Entry 4D0U (X-ray diffraction, 1.60 A resolution); this record covers chains A and B of the 3 polymer chains in the assembly.

Chain A (and B):
Name: Fiber protein
Source organism: Snake adenovirus 1
Notes: fragment: fiber head domain, residues 234-339; chain B of this document is another copy of the same molecule, construct and numbering; everything in this record applies to it too
Reference sequence: A9CB96 (SPIKE_ADES1); residue numbers follow UniProt; this construct covers 234-339
Sequence (145 residues; row label = number of the first residue in the row):
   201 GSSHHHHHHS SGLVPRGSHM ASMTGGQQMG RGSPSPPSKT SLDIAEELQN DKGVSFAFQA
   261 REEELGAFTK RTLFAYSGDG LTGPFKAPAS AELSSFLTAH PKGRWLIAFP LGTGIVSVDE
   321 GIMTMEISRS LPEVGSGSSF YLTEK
Unresolved in the structure: 201-236, 345 (chain B: 201-239, 345)
Construct notes: expression tag (201-233, 340-345); engineered mutation Mse323 (Leu in A9CB96), Mse325 (Leu in A9CB96)
Modified positions: Mse220, Mse223, Mse229 (selenomethionine); Mse323, Mse325 (selenomethionine; parent Met)
Ligand contacts: PE8 (3,6,9,12,15,18,21-heptaoxatricosane-1,23-diol): Leu306, Thr313, Ile315, Glu326, Ile327, Ser328

How chain A and chain B interact:
Residue-residue contacts - 31 pairs, chain A then chain B:
  Lys239(A) with Ser241(B), hydrogen bond (side chain-backbone); Asp243(B), salt bridge; Arg261(B)
  Glu263(A) with Arg261(B), salt bridge
  Leu265(A) with Asp243(B); Gln259(B); Arg261(B)
  Phe268(A) with Ala245(B); Glu246(B); Glu247(B)
  Lys270(A) with Gln259(B), hydrogen bond; Phe274(B)
  His300(A) with Tyr276(B)
  Pro301(A) with Tyr276(B)
  Lys302(A) with Tyr276(B); Gly278(B), hydrogen bond (side chain-backbone); Glu333(B)
  Arg304(A) with Glu333(B), salt bridge
  Leu306(A) with Pro310(B), hydrophobic
  Ala308(A) with Pro310(B), hydrophobic
  Thr313(A) with Pro310(B)
  Ser339(A) with Ser336(B)
  Phe340(A) with Phe274(B), hydrophobic; Ala275(B); Tyr276(B); Ser336(B), hydrogen bond (backbone-side chain); Gly337(B)
  Tyr341(A) with Tyr276(B), hydrophobic
  Leu342(A) with Ala257(B), hydrophobic; Phe258(B); Gln259(B)
Other interface residues (no listed pair), chain A (19 interface residues in all): Pro237, Ser338, Glu344
Other interface residues (no listed pair), chain B (20 interface residues in all): Thr240, Leu242, Gly335

In short:
The interface between chain A and chain B involves 19 residues on one side and 20 on the other; the contacts
include 4 hydrogen bonds and 3 salt bridges. Polar pairs include Lys239(A)-Asp243(B), Glu263(A)-Arg261(B) and
Arg304(A)-Glu333(B). Bound to chain A: compound PE8.
Chain A and chain B are both Fiber protein (Snake adenovirus 1); the structure, Crystal structure of the fiber
head domain of the Atadenovirus snake adenovirus 1, selenomethionine-derivative, was determined by X-ray
diffraction together with 4D0V, 4D1F, 4D1G and 4UMI from the same study.
